Entry 9GOE (electron microscopy, 3.28 A resolution); this record covers chains A and B.

Chain A:
Protein: Phosphatidylglycerol lysyltransferase
Organism: Pseudomonas aeruginosa PAO1
Notes: EC 2.3.2.3
UniProtKB: Q9I537 (Q9I537_PSEAE); residue numbers follow UniProt; this construct covers 1-881
Chain sequence (885 residues; numbered 1 to 885; the number before each row is that of its first residue):
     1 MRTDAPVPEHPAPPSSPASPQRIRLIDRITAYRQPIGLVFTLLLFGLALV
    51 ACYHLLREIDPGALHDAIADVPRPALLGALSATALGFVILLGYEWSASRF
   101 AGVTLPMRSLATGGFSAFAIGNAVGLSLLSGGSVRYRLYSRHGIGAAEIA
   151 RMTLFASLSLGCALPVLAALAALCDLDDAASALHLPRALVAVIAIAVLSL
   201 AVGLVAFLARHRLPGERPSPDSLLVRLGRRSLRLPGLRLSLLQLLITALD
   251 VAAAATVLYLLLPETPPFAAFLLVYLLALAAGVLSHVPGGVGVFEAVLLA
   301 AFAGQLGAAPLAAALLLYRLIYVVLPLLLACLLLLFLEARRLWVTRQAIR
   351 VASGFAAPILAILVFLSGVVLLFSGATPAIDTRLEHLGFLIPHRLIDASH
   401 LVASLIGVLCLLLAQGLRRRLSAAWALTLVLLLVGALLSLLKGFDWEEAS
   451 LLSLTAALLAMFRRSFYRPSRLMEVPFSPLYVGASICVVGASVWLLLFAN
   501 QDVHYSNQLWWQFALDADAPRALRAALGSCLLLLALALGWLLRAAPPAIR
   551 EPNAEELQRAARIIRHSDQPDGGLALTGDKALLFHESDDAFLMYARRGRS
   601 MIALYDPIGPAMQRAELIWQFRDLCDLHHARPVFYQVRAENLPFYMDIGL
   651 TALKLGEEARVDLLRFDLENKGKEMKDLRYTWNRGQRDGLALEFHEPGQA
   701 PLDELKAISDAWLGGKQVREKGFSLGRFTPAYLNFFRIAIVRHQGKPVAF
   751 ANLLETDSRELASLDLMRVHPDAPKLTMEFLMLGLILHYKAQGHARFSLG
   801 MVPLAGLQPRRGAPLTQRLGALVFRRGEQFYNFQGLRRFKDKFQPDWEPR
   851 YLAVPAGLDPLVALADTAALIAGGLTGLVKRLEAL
Not modelled in the structure: 1-33, 715-719, 806-834, 873-885
Construct notes: expression tag (882-885)
What the authors report for this chain:
  - contacts within the chain: Glu295-Arg319
  - conformationally variable residues (helix shift, order/disorder transition): Pro326, Gly806 to Gln834
  - mutagenesis - Y318A, R319A, R319E, Y322A: unchanged catalytic activity on NBD-AlaPG
  - mutagenesis - E295Q: unchanged catalytic activity
  - mutagenesis - F45R, E295R, A491R: increased catalytic activity

Chain B:
Protein: Synthetic nanobody (Sybody) 29
Organism: synthetic construct
Notes: antibody fragment or engineered binder
Chain sequence (150 residues; each row starts with the number of its first residue; numbers below 1 keep their minus sign (Gly-3 is residue -3)):
    -3 GSSSGVQLVESGGGLVQAGGSLRLSCAASGFPVSSAWMAWYRQAPGKERE
    47 WVAAIFSAGQKTRYADSVKGRFTISRDNAKNTVYLQMNSLKPEDTAVYYC
    97 NVKDTGHWWDIYDYWGQGTQVTVSAGRAGEQKLISEEDLNSAVDHHHHHH
Not modelled in the structure: -3 to 0, 120-146
Cystine bridges: Cys22-Cys96

How chain A and chain B interact:
Contacting residue pairs - 21 pairs, chain A then chain B:
  Glu385(A) - Arg59(B)  salt bridge
  Gly388(A) - Lys99(B)
  Phe389(A) - Trp33(B)  hydrophobic
  Phe389(A) - Tyr37(B)  hydrogen bond (backbone-side chain)
  Phe389(A) - Trp47(B)  hydrophobic
  Phe389(A) - Ala50(B)  hydrophobic
  Phe389(A) - Lys99(B)
  Leu390(A) - Lys99(B)  hydrogen bond (backbone-side chain)
  Pro392(A) - Ile107(B)
  Pro392(A) - Asp109(B)
  His393(A) - Trp33(B)
  His393(A) - Lys99(B)
  His393(A) - Asp100(B)
  Arg394(A) - Asp100(B)  salt bridge
  Arg394(A) - Thr101(B)  hydrogen bond (side chain-backbone)
  Arg394(A) - His103(B)
  Arg394(A) - Trp104(B)
  Arg394(A) - Asp106(B)
  Arg394(A) - Ile107(B)
  Phe513(A) - Asp100(B)
  Phe513(A) - Trp104(B)  hydrophobic
Also at the interface, not in a pair above, chain A (13 interface residues in all): Ile391, Leu395, Ala514, Leu515, Asp516
Also at the interface, not in a pair above, chain B (14 interface residues in all): Phe52

Summary:
13 residues of chain A and 14 residues of chain B are in contact, with 3 hydrogen bonds and 2 salt bridges.
Polar pairs include Glu385(A)-Arg59(B), Arg394(A)-Asp100(B) and Phe389(A)-Tyr37(B). From the paper: F45R,
E295R and A491R of chain A increase catalytic activity; conformational variability at Pro326(A) and Gly806(A);
8 substitutions were tested in all.
Chain A is Phosphatidylglycerol lysyltransferase (Pseudomonas aeruginosa PAO1) and chain B is Synthetic
nanobody (Sybody) 29 (synthetic construct); the structure, Cryo-EM structure of the multiple peptide
resistance factor (MprF) from Pseudomonas aeruginosa bound to a synthetic ..., was determined by electron
microscopy.
